Entry 8V6V (electron microscopy, 2.80 A resolution); this record covers chains A and I of the 12 polymer chains in the assembly.

== Chain A ==
Name: Histone H3.2
Organism: Xenopus laevis
Reference sequence: P84233 (H32_XENLA); residues 1-135 here correspond to UniProt positions 2-136 (UniProt number = residue number + 1)
Chain sequence (135 residues; each row starts with the number of its first residue):
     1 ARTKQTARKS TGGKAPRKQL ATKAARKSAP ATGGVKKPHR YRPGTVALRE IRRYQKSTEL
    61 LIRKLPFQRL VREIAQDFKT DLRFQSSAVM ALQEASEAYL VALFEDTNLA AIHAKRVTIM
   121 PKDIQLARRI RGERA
Unresolved in the structure: 1-38, 134-135
Differences from the reference sequence: engineered mutation Ala102 (Gly103 in P84233), Ala110 (Cys111 in P84233)
Swiss-Prot annotation at these positions:
  - modified residue: Arg2 (Asymmetric dimethylarginine), Thr3 (Phosphothreonine), Lys4 (Allysine), Gln5 (5-glutamyl dopamine), Thr6 (Phosphothreonine), Arg8 (Citrulline), Lys9 (N6,N6,N6-trimethyllysine), Ser10 (ADP-ribosylserine), Thr11 (Phosphothreonine), Lys14 (N6-(2-hydroxyisobutyryl)lysine), Arg17 (Asymmetric dimethylarginine), Lys18 (N6-(2-hydroxyisobutyryl)lysine), Lys23 (N6-(2-hydroxyisobutyryl)lysine), Arg26 (Citrulline), Lys27 (N6,N6,N6-trimethyllysine), Ser28 (ADP-ribosylserine), Lys36 (N6,N6,N6-trimethyllysine), Lys37 (N6-methyllysine), Tyr41 (Phosphotyrosine), Lys56 (N6,N6,N6-trimethyllysine) and 8 more in UniProt

== Chain I ==
Molecule: Widom 601 DNA (147-mer) with 60 base pairs flanking DNA (reverse strand)
Sequence (207 nucleotides; row label = number of the first residue in the row):
     1 AGAGTGGGAG CTCGGAACAC TATCCGACTG GCACCGGCAA GGTCGCTGTT CAATACATGC
    61 ACAGGATGTA TATATCTGAC ACGTGCCTGG AGACTAGGGA GTAATCCCCT TGGCGGTTAA
   121 AACGCGGGGG ACAGCGCGTA CGTGCGTTTA AGCGGTGCTA GAGCTGTCTA CGACCAATTG
   181 AGCGGCCTCG GCACCGGGAT TCTCCAG
Unresolved in the structure: 1-60

== Chain A / chain I interface ==
Residue-residue contacts (22; chain A residue first):
  Arg40(A) with DT143(I), base contact; DG144(I), hydrogen bond to the sugar
  Tyr41(A) with DT67(I), sugar contact; DG144(I), phosphate contact
  Arg42(A) with DT143(I), phosphate contact
  Pro43(A) with DT143(I), phosphate contact
  Gly44(A) with DG142(I), phosphate contact; DT143(I), hydrogen bond to the phosphate
  Thr45(A) with DT143(I), hydrogen bond to the phosphate
  Val46(A) with DT143(I), hydrogen bond to the phosphate
  Ala47(A) with DT143(I), phosphate contact
  Arg49(A) with DG68(I), sugar contact; DT69(I), phosphate contact
  Arg63(A) with DA151(I), phosphate contact; DG152(I), phosphate contact
  Lys64(A) with DG152(I), hydrogen bond to the phosphate
  Leu65(A) with DG152(I), hydrogen bond to the phosphate
  Pro66(A) with DA151(I), phosphate contact
  Arg69(A) with DA151(I), salt bridge to the phosphate
  Arg83(A) with DA160(I), hydrogen bond to the sugar; DG161(I), sugar contact
  Lys115(A) with DA133(I), salt bridge to the phosphate
Interface residues without a listed pair, chain A (18 interface residues in all): His39, Arg53

== Summary ==
18 residues of chain A face 11 of chain I across their interface, with 7 hydrogen bonds and 2 salt bridges.
Polar contacts include Arg40(A)-DG144(I), Arg83(A)-DA160(I) and Gly44(A)-DT143(I).
Chain A is Histone H3.2 (Xenopus laevis) and chain I is Widom 601 DNA (147-mer) with 60 base pairs flanking
DNA (reverse strand); the structure, Cryo-EM structure of doubly-bound SNF2h-nucleosome complex, was
determined by electron microscopy together with 8V4Y and 8V7L from the same study.
